Entry 9IVD (electron microscopy, 3.55 A resolution); this record covers chains B and A of the 3 polymer chains in the assembly.

[Chain B]
Protein: Activating molecule in BECN1-regulated autophagy protein 1
From: Homo sapiens
Reference sequence: Q9C0C7 (AMRA1_HUMAN); numbering as in UniProt; present here: 1-204, 853-1044
Chain sequence (396 residues; numbered 1 to 1044; 648 numbers in that range are skipped by the numbering (no residue carries them; nothing is unmodelled there); the number before each row is that of its first residue):
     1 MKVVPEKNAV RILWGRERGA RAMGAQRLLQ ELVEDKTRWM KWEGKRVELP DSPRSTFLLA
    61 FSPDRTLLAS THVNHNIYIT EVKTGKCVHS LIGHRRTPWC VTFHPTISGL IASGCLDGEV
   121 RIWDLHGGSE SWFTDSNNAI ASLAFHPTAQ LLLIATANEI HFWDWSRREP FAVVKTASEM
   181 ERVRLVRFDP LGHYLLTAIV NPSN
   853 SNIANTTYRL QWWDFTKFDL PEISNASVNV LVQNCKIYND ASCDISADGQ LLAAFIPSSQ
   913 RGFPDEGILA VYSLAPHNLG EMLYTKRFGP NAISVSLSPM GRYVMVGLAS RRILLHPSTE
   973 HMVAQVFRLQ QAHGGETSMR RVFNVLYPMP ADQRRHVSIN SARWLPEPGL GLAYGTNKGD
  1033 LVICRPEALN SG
Not modelled in the structure: 1-3, 853-855, 911-917, 963-972, 1002-1007, 1042-1044
UniProt features mapped onto this chain:
  - region: Met1 to Ala22 (Interaction with DDB1)
  - modified residue (Phosphoserine): Ser52, Ser1043
  - cross-link: Lys45 (Glycyl lysine isopeptide (Lys-Gly) (interchain with G-Cter in ubiquitin))
  - natural variant: Thr80 (T80M: Found in a child with spina bifida; uncertain significance), Met974 (M974V: Found in a fetus with encephalocele and spina bifida; uncertain significance), Ser1043 (S1043F: Found in a fetus with anencephaly and spina bifida; uncertain significance)
  - mutagenesis: Met1 to Glu43 (Abolished interaction with DDB1), Met1 to Ala22 (Abolished interaction with DDB1), Ser52 (S52A: Impaired phosphorylation by MTOR, leading to strong induction of autophagy. Does not affect interaction with DDB1; S52E: Phospho-mimetic mutant; abolished ability to promote autophagy ...), Glu918 (E918A: Does not affect interaction with TRAF6), Ser1043 (S1043A: Abolished phosphorylation by CHUK/IKKA, leading to impaired interaction with ATG8 family proteins and reduced mitophagic activity; S1043D: Phospho-mimetic mutant ...)
  - motif: Ser1043, Gly1044 (LIR)
Reported in the primary citation:
  - contacts within the chain: Glu17-Arg18
  - mutagenesis - F57A, W99R: decreased binding to G1/S-specific cyclin-D1
  - mutagenesis - F57A, H75A/R96A, W99R: decreased catalytic activity with G1/S-specific cyclin-D1

[Chain A]
Protein: DNA damage-binding protein 1
From: Homo sapiens
Reference sequence: Q16531 (DDB1_HUMAN); residue numbers follow UniProt; this construct covers 1-1140
Chain sequence (1140 residues; each row starts with the number of its first residue):
     1 MSYNYVVTAQ KPTAVNGCVT GHFTSAEDLN LLIAKNTRLE IYVVTAEGLR PVKEVGMYGK
    61 IAVMELFRPK GESKDLLFIL TAKYNACILE YKQSGESIDI ITRAHGNVQD RIGRPSETGI
   121 IGIIDPECRM IGLRLYDGLF KVIPLDRDNK ELKAFNIRLE ELHVIDVKFL YGCQAPTICF
   181 VYQDPQGRHV KTYEVSLREK EFNKGPWKQE NVEAEASMVI AVPEPFGGAI IIGQESITYH
   241 NGDKYLAIAP PIIKQSTIVC HNRVDPNGSR YLLGDMEGRL FMLLLEKEEQ MDGTVTLKDL
   301 RVELLGETSI AECLTYLDNG VVFVGSRLGD SQLVKLNVDS NEQGSYVVAM ETFTNLGPIV
   361 DMCVVDLERQ GQGQLVTCSG AFKEGSLRII RNGIGIHEHA SIDLPGIKGL WPLRSDPNRE
   421 TDDTLVLSFV GQTRVLMLNG EEVEETELMG FVDDQQTFFC GNVAHQQLIQ ITSASVRLVS
   481 QEPKALVSEW KEPQAKNISV ASCNSSQVVV AVGRALYYLQ IHPQELRQIS HTEMEHEVAC
   541 LDITPLGDSN GLSPLCAIGL WTDISARILK LPSFELLHKE MLGGEIIPRS ILMTTFESSH
   601 YLLCALGDGA LFYFGLNIET GLLSDRKKVT LGTQPTVLRT FRSLSTTNVF ACSDRPTVIY
   661 SSNHKLVFSN VNLKEVNYMC PLNSDGYPDS LALANNSTLT IGTIDEIQKL HIRTVPLYES
   721 PRKICYQEVS QCFGVLSSRI EVQDTSGGTT ALRPSASTQA LSSSVSSSKL FSSSTAPHET
   781 SFGEEVEVHN LLIIDQHTFE VLHAHQFLQN EYALSLVSCK LGKDPNTYFI VGTAMVYPEE
   841 AEPKQGRIVV FQYSDGKLQT VAEKEVKGAV YSMVEFNGKL LASINSTVRL YEWTTEKELR
   901 TECNHYNNIM ALYLKTKGDF ILVGDLMRSV LLLAYKPMEG NFEEIARDFN PNWMSAVEIL
   961 DDDNFLGAEN AFNLFVCQKD SAATTDEERQ HLQEVGLFHL GEFVNVFCHG SLVMQNLGET
  1021 STPTQGSVLF GTVNGMIGLV TSLSESWYNL LLDMQNRLNK VIKSVGKIEH SFWRSFHTER
  1081 KTEPATGFID GDLIESFLDI SRPKMQEVVA NLQYDDGSGM KREATADDLI KVVEELTRIH
Not modelled in the structure: 367-372, 393-709, 745-748, 772-781, 1014-1022, 1113-1121
UniProt features mapped onto this chain:
  - modified residue: Ser2 (N-acetylserine), Lys1067 (N6-acetyllysine), Thr1125 (Phosphothreonine)
  - cross-link: Lys1121 (Glycyl lysine isopeptide (Lys-Gly) (interchain with G-Cter in SUMO2))
  - natural variant: Asp184 to Gln186 (deletion: In WHIKERS), Arg188 (R188Q: In WHIKERS; R188W: In WHIKERS), Glu213 (E213K: In WHIKERS), Phe429 (F429V: In WHIKERS)
  - mutagenesis: Tyr316 to Asn319 (Impairs interaction with DDA1), Glu537 (E537A: Slightly impairs interaction with CUL4A), Trp561 (W561A: Strongly impairs interaction with CUL4A), Glu840 to Glu842 (Impairs interaction with AMBRA1, DTL, DET1, DCAF1, DCAF5, DCAF11 and DCAF8), Met910 to Tyr913 (Impairs interaction with AMBRA1, DTL and DCAF5), Trp953 (W953A: Impairs interaction with AMBRA1, ERCC8, DCAF5 and DCAF11)
Disulfide bonds: Cys18-Cys313

[Interface between chain B and chain A]
Residue-residue contacts - 26 pairs, chain B then chain A:
  Lys7(B) - Glu839(A)
  Asn8(B) - Val836(A)
  Asn8(B) - Tyr837(A)  hydrogen bond (side chain-backbone)
  Asn8(B) - Ala841(A)  hydrogen bond (side chain-backbone)
  Asn8(B) - Glu842(A)
  Asn8(B) - Pro843(A)
  Val10(B) - Pro843(A)  hydrophobic
  Arg11(B) - Tyr812(A)  hydrogen bond
  Trp14(B) - Phe382(A)  hydrophobic
  Trp14(B) - Arg722(A)
  Arg16(B) - Tyr913(A)
  Glu17(B) - Asn1005(A)
  Glu17(B) - Val1033(A)
  Arg18(B) - Val360(A)
  Arg18(B) - Pro721(A)  hydrogen bond (side chain-backbone)
  Arg18(B) - Arg722(A)
  Gly19(B) - Arg327(A)  hydrogen bond (backbone-side chain)
  Gln26(B) - Trp953(A)
  Gln26(B) - Asn970(A)
  Asp64(B) - Arg1080(A)
  Lys83(B) - Asn950(A)
  Pro147(B) - Ile112(A)  hydrophobic
  Thr148(B) - Ile112(A)
  Leu191(B) - Leu139(A)  hydrophobic
  His193(B) - Arg158(A)
  Ala1040(B) - Tyr906(A)
Interface residues without a listed pair, chain B (28 interface residues in all): Leu13, Met23, Leu29, Gln30, Leu32, Tyr194, Thr868, Gln902, Leu1022, Arg1037, Leu1041
Interface residues without a listed pair, chain A (38 interface residues in all): Gly113, Glu117, Leu162, Leu328, Pro358, Ala381, Leu814, Glu840, Asn907, Met910, Leu912, Phe949, Pro951, Met954, Phe1003
The authors on this interface:
  - specific contacts: Arg16(B)-Tyr913(A), Arg18(B)-Pro721(A) (hydrogen bond), Gly19(B)-Arg327(A) (backbone contact), Phe382(A)-Trp14(B) (hydrophobic contact)
  - interface residues, chain B: Glu6(B), Asn8(B), Val10(B), Leu13(B), Trp14(B), Arg18(B)

[Overview]
The interface between chain B and chain A involves 28 residues on one side and 38 on the other; the contacts
include 5 hydrogen bonds. Polar contacts include Asn8(B)-Tyr837(A), Asn8(B)-Ala841(A) and Arg11(B)-Tyr812(A).
The authors report a contact between Arg16(B) and Tyr913(A); a hydrogen bond between Arg18(B) and Pro721(A); a
backbone contact between Gly19(B) and Arg327(A). The paper reports that F57A, H75A/R96A and W99R of chain B
reduce catalytic activity with G1/S-specific cyclin-D1; interface residues Glu6(B), Asn8(B) and Val10(B) among
others.
Here chain B is Activating molecule in BECN1-regulated autophagy protein 1 and chain A is DNA damage-binding
protein 1, both from Homo sapiens. Entry 9IVD (Cryo-EM structure of CyclinD1 bound AMBRA1-DDB1) was determined
by electron microscopy.
